Entry 7UYM (X-ray diffraction, 2.20 A resolution); this record covers chains H and P of the 4 polymer chains in the assembly.

Chain H:
Molecule: 850 Fab Heavy Chain
Source organism: Mus musculus
Notes: antibody fragment or engineered binder
Chain sequence (226 residues; numbered 1 to 216 plus 10 insertion-coded residues; the number before each row is that of its first residue; a row labelled like 82A-82C holds insertion residues (82A, then the next letters in order)):
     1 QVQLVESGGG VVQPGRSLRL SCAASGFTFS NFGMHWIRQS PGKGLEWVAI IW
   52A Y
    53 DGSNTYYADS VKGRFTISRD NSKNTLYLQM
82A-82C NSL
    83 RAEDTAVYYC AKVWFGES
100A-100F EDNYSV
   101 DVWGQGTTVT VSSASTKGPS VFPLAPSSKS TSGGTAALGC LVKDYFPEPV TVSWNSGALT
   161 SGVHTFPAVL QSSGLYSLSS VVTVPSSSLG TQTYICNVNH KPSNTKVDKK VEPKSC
Not modelled in the structure: 215-216
Cystine bridges: Cys22-Cys92, Cys140-Cys196
From the paper describing this entry:
  - conformationally variable residues (side-chain flip): Asn100C, Tyr100D

Chain P:
Molecule: Circumsporozoite protein
UniProt: P02893 (CSP_PLAFA); residues 1-12 here correspond to UniProt positions 148-159 (UniProt number = residue number + 147)
Chain sequence (12 residues; each row starts with the number of its first residue):
     1 NANPNANPNA NP
Not modelled in the structure: 1, 12

Chain H / chain P interface:
Pairs across the interface (23):
  Asn31(H) with Asn9(P); Ala10(P), hydrogen bond (backbone-backbone)
  Phe32(H) with Asn9(P)
  Gly33(H) with Pro8(P), hydrogen bond (backbone-backbone); Asn9(P), hydrogen bond (backbone-side chain)
  Trp52(H) with Asn3(P); Pro4(P); Asn7(P), hydrogen bond (side chain-backbone); Pro8(P)
  Tyr52A(H) with Pro8(P), hydrogen bond (backbone-backbone); Asn9(P); Ala10(P)
  Tyr58(H) with Ala2(P); Pro4(P), hydrophobic
  Val95(H) with Pro8(P), hydrophobic; Asn9(P)
  Trp96(H) with Asn9(P), hydrogen bond (backbone-side chain)
  Asn100C(H) with Asn5(P)
  Tyr100D(H) with Asn5(P), hydrogen bond (backbone-backbone); Ala6(P); Asn7(P); Pro8(P); Asn9(P)
Other interface residues (no listed pair), chain H (14 interface residues in all): Ile50, Phe97, Ser100, Asp100B
Other interface residues (no listed pair), chain P (10 interface residues in all): Asn11
Interface features reported in the paper:
  - pairs named by the authors: Trp52(H)-Asn7(P), Trp52(H)-Pro8(P)
  - epitope / paratope residues, chain H: Asn31(H), Phe32(H), Ile50(H), Trp52(H)

Overview:
14 residues of chain H and 10 residues of chain P are in contact, with 7 hydrogen bonds. Among the polar pairs
are Gly33(H)-Asn9(P), Trp52(H)-Asn7(P) and Trp96(H)-Asn9(P). The authors report contacts between Trp52(H) and
Asn7(P) and Trp52(H) and Pro8(P). The paper reports epitope/paratope residues Asn31(H), Phe32(H) and Ile50(H)
among others; conformational variability at Asn100C(H) and Tyr100D(H).
Chain H is 850 Fab Heavy Chain (Mus musculus) and chain P is Circumsporozoite protein; the structure, 850 Fab
in complex with NANPNANPNANP peptide, was determined by X-ray diffraction, deposited together with 7UYL and
7V05.
